6MIP - chain A; structure by X-ray diffraction, 2.00 A resolution.

[Chain A]
Name: Transcription initiation factor TFIID subunit 14
Organism: Saccharomyces cerevisiae (strain ATCC 204508 / S288c)
Notes: fragment: YEATS domain residues 1-137
UniProtKB: P35189 (TAF14_YEAST); residue numbers follow UniProt; this construct covers 1-137
Amino-acid sequence (142 residues; each row starts with the number of its first residue; numbers below 1 keep their minus sign (Gly-4 is residue -4)):
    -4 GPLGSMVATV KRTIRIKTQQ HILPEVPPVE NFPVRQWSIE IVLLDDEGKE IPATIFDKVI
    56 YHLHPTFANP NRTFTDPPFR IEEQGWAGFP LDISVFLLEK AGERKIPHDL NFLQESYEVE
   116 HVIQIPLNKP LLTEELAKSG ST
Unresolved in the structure: -4 to -2
Differences from the reference sequence: expression tag (-4 to 0); engineered mutation Ala82 (Gly in P35189)
Curated features (UniProtKB/Swiss-Prot):
  - region (Acylated histone binding): His59 to Thr61, Trp81, Gly83
  - site: Asp104 (Acylated histone binding)
From the paper describing this entry:
  - conformationally variable residues (side-chain flip): Trp81
  - mutagenesis - G82A (Kd 124 uM): decreased binding to H3K9cr
  - mutagenesis - G82A: abolished binding to H3K9ac

[Overview]
The paper reports that G82A reduces binding to H3K9cr; conformational variability at Trp81.
Chain A is Transcription initiation factor TFIID subunit 14 (Saccharomyces cerevisiae (strain ATCC 204508 /
S288c)); the structure, Crystal structure of Taf14 YEATS domain G82A mutant, was determined by X-ray
diffraction (same publication as 6MIL, 6MIM, 6MIN, 6MIO and 6MIQ).
